2F3R - chains A and B; structure by X-ray diffraction, 2.50 A resolution.

[Chain A (and B)]
Name: Guanylate kinase
Source organism: Escherichia coli
Notes: EC 2.7.4.8; chain B of this document is another copy of the same molecule, construct and numbering; everything in this record applies to it too
UniProtKB: P60546 (KGUA_ECOLI); residues 1-207 here = UniProt positions 1-207
Amino-acid sequence (207 residues; row label = number of the first residue in the row):
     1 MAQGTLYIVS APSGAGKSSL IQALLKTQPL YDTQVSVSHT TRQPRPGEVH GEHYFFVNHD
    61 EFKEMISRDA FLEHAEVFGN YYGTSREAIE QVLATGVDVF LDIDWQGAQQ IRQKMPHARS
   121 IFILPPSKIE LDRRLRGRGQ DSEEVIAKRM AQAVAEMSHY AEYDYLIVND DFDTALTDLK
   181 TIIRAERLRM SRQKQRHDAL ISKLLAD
Not modelled in the structure: 1, 138-141, 207 (chain B: 1, 138-141, 205-207)
Small-molecule neighbours: Ap5G (G5P; P1-(5'-adenosyl)-P5-(5'-guanosyl) pentaphosphate): Ala11, Ser13, Gly14, Ala15, Gly16, Lys17, Ser18, Ser19, Leu30, Tyr31, Gln34, Ser38, Arg42, Arg45, Tyr54, Glu73, Ala75, Val77, Tyr82, Gly83, Thr84, Thr95, Val97, Asp102, Ile103, Asp104, Gly107, Arg133, Arg134, Leu135, Gly137
Swiss-Prot annotation at these positions:
  - binding site (ATP): Ala11 to Ser18

[Chain A / chain B interface]
Pairs across the interface (62):
  Arg119(A) - Arg189(B)
  Leu124(A) - Leu204(B)  hydrophobic
  Pro125(A) - Leu204(B)
  Ser127(A) - Leu204(B)
  Lys128(A) - Lys203(B)
  Lys128(A) - Leu204(B)
  Met157(A) - Leu204(B)  hydrophobic
  Tyr160(A) - Met190(B)
  Tyr160(A) - Ile201(B)
  Ala161(A) - Lys194(B)
  Tyr163(A) - Met190(B)
  Asp164(A) - Arg189(B)
  Asp164(A) - Met190(B)  hydrogen bond (backbone-backbone)
  Tyr165(A) - Ala185(B)
  Tyr165(A) - Leu188(B)
  Tyr165(A) - Arg189(B)
  Tyr165(A) - Met190(B)
  Leu166(A) - Leu188(B)  hydrogen bond (backbone-backbone)
  Leu166(A) - Gln193(B)  hydrogen bond (backbone-side chain)
  Val168(A) - His197(B)
  Thr174(A) - Arg184(B)
  Thr177(A) - Arg184(B)
  Asp178(A) - Arg184(B)  salt bridge
  Asp178(A) - Leu188(B)
  Thr181(A) - Thr181(B)
  Thr181(A) - Arg184(B)
  Thr181(A) - Ala185(B)
  Ile182(A) - Leu188(B)  hydrophobic
  Arg184(A) - Thr174(B)  hydrogen bond (side chain-backbone)
  Arg184(A) - Thr177(B)
  Arg184(A) - Asp178(B)  salt bridge
  Arg184(A) - Thr181(B)
  Ala185(A) - Tyr165(B)
  Ala185(A) - Thr181(B)
  Ala185(A) - Ala185(B)  hydrophobic
  Leu188(A) - Tyr165(B)
  Leu188(A) - Leu166(B)  hydrogen bond (backbone-backbone)
  Leu188(A) - Asp178(B)
  Leu188(A) - Ile182(B)  hydrophobic
  Arg189(A) - Arg119(B)
  Arg189(A) - Asp164(B)
  Arg189(A) - Tyr165(B)  hydrogen bond
  Arg189(A) - Arg189(B)
  Met190(A) - Tyr160(B)
  Met190(A) - Tyr163(B)
  Met190(A) - Asp164(B)  hydrogen bond (backbone-backbone)
  Met190(A) - Leu166(B)  hydrophobic
  Gln193(A) - Leu166(B)  hydrogen bond (side chain-backbone)
  Lys194(A) - Tyr160(B)
  His197(A) - Val168(B)
  Leu200(A) - Pro125(B)
  Leu200(A) - Pro126(B)
  Leu200(A) - Ser127(B)
  Leu200(A) - Val168(B)  hydrophobic
  Ile201(A) - Tyr160(B)
  Leu204(A) - Pro125(B)
  Leu204(A) - Ser127(B)
  Leu204(A) - Lys128(B)
  Leu204(A) - Met157(B)
  Leu205(A) - Met157(B)
  Leu205(A) - Ser158(B)
  Leu205(A) - Tyr160(B)  hydrophobic
Also at the interface, not in a pair above, chain A (31 interface residues in all): Lys203
Also at the interface, not in a pair above, chain B (34 interface residues in all): Leu124, Val154, Ala161, Ile167, Glu186

[Overview]
The interface between chain A and chain B involves 31 residues on one side and 34 on the other; the contacts
include 8 hydrogen bonds and 2 salt bridges. Polar contacts include Asp178(A)-Arg184(B), Leu166(A)-Gln193(B)
and Arg184(A)-Thr174(B). Chain A binds Ap5G.
Chain A and chain B are both Guanylate kinase (Escherichia coli); the structure, Crystal Structure Of E.coli
Guanylate Kinase In Complex With Ap5G, was determined by X-ray diffraction together with 2F3T from the same
study.
